Entry 9BWZ (electron microscopy, 9.20 A resolution (very low resolution: no residue pairs are listed; an interface is given only as per-side residue counts)); this record covers chains B and E of the 6 polymer chains in the assembly.

[Chain B]
Name: Nucleoprotein
Organism: Influenza A virus
UniProt: A0A516TQ93 (A0A516TQ93_9INFA); residue numbers follow UniProt; this construct covers 1-498
Chain sequence (498 residues; each row starts with the number of its first residue):
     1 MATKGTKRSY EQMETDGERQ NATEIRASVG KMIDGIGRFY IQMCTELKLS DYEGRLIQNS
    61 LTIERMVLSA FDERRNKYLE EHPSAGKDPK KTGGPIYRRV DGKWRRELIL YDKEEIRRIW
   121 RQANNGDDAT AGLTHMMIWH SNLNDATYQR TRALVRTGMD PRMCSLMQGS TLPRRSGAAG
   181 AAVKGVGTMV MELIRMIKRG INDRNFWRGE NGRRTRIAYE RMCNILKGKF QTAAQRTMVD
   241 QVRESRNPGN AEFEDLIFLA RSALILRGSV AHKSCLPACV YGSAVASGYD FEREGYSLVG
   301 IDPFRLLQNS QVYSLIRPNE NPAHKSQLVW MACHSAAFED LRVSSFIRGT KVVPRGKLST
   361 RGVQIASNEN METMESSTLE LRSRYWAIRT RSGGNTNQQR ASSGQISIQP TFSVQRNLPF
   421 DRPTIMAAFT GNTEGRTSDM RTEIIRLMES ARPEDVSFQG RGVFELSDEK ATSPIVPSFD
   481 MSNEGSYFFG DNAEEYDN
Unresolved in the structure: 1-20, 491-498

[Chain E]
Molecule: viral RNA
Organism: Influenza A virus
Sequence (60 nucleotides; each row starts with the number of its first residue; note: 6 numbers in that range are skipped by the numbering (no residue carries them; nothing is unmodelled there)):
     1 UUUUUUUUUU UUUUUUUUU
    26 UUUUUUUUUU UUUUUUUUUU UUUUUUUUUU UUUUUUUUUU U
Unresolved in the structure: 45-66

[Chain B / chain E interface]
At this resolution (9 A) residue pairs are not listed: 10 residues of chain B and 7 of chain E lie at the interface.

[In short]
Chain B and chain E form an interface of 10 and 7 residues respectively.
Chain B is Nucleoprotein and chain E is viral RNA, both from Influenza A virus; the structure, Structure of
influenza A RNP, 4xNP local reconstruction, class 3, was determined by electron microscopy (same publication
as 9BWV, 9BX0, 9BX1, 9BX4 and 9C4H).
